Entry 8ZDV (electron microscopy, 2.80 A resolution); this record covers chains B and H of the 6 polymer chains in the assembly.

== Chain B ==
Name: Hemagglutinin
Organism: Influenza A virus
UniProt: A0A8E4ZAK5 (A0A8E4ZAK5_9INFA); the construct lacks a stretch of the UniProt sequence, so the offset changes along the chain: -5 to 55 = UniProt 1-61; 56-83 = UniProt 63-90; 84-96 = UniProt 92-104; 97-125 = UniProt 106-134; 3 more segments
Amino-acid sequence (336 residues; row label = number of the first residue in the row; a row labelled like 125A-125B holds insertion residues (125A, then the next letters in order); numbers below 1 keep their minus sign (Met-5 is residue -5)):
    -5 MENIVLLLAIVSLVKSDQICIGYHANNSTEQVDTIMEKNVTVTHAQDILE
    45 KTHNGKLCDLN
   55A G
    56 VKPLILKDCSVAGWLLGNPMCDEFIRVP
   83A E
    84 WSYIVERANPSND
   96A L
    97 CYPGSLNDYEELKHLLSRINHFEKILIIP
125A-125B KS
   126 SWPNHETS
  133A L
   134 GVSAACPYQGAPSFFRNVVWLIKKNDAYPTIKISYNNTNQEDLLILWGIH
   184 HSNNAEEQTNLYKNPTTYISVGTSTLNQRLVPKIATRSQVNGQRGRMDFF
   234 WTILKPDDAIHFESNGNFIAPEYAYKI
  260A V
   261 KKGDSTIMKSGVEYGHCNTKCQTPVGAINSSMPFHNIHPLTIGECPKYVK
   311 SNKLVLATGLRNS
Disordered / not traced: -5 to 10
Disulfide bonds: Cys52-Cys277, Cys64-Cys76, Cys97-Cys139, Cys281-Cys305
Covalently attached groups: N-acetylglucosamine (NAG) linked to Asn21, Asn33, Asn289; glycan linked to Asn169
Construct notes: conflict Ser94 (Ala102 in A0A8E4ZAK5), Gln173 (Arg185 in A0A8E4ZAK5)

== Chain H ==
Name: Hemagglutinin
Organism: Influenza A virus
UniProt: A0A7S5LHD9 (A0A7S5LHD9_9INFA); residues -8 to 181 here correspond to UniProt positions 321-510 (UniProt number = residue number + 329)
Amino-acid sequence (190 residues; numbered -8 to 181; the number before each row is that of its first residue; numbers below 1 keep their minus sign (Pro-8 is residue -8)):
    -8 PLREKRRKRGLFGAIAGFIEGGWQGMVDGWYGYHHSNEQGSGYAADKEST
    42 QKAIDGVTNKVNSIIDKMNTQFEAVGREFNNLERRIENLNKKMEDGFLDV
    92 WTYNAELLVLMENERTLDFHDSNVKNLYDKVRLQLRDNAKELGNGCFEFY
   142 HKCDNECMESVRNGTYDYPQYSGEARLKREEISGVKLESI
Disordered / not traced: -8 to 0, 172-181
Disulfide bonds: Cys144-Cys148
Covalently attached groups: N-acetylglucosamine (NAG) linked to Asn154
Construct notes: conflict Gly164 (Glu493 in A0A7S5LHD9)

== Interface between chain B and chain H ==
Residue-residue contacts - 9 pairs, chain B then chain H:
  Asp104(B) - Leu73(H)
  Glu106(B) - Arg76(H)
  Glu107(B) - Leu73(H)
  Glu107(B) - Glu74(H)
  Glu107(B) - Arg75(H)  hydrogen bond (side chain-backbone)
  Glu107(B) - Arg76(H)  salt bridge
  His110(B) - Arg75(H)
  His110(B) - Arg76(H)
  His110(B) - Asn79(H)
Also at the interface, not in a pair above, chain H (6 interface residues in all): Asn72

== In short ==
The interface between chain B and chain H involves 4 residues on one side and 6 on the other; the contacts
include 1 hydrogen bond and 1 salt bridge. Among the polar pairs are Glu107(B)-Arg76(H) and
Glu107(B)-Arg75(H).
Here chain B is Hemagglutinin and chain H is Hemagglutinin, both from Influenza A virus. Entry 8ZDV (The
cryoEM structure of H5N8 HA in an auto inhibited state) was determined by electron microscopy together with
8ZDW from the same study.
